Entry 1HDD (X-ray diffraction, 2.80 A resolution); this record covers chains B and C of the 4 polymer chains in the assembly.

== Chain B ==
Molecule: 21-nt DNA strand
Sequence (21 nucleotides; each row starts with the number of its first residue):
    22 ATTAGGTAAT TACATGGCAA A

== Chain C ==
Protein: Protein (ENGRAILED homeodomain)
Source organism: Drosophila melanogaster
Reference sequence: P02836 (HMEN_DROME); residues 0-59 here correspond to UniProt positions 453-512 (UniProt number = residue number + 453)
Amino-acid sequence (61 residues; row label = number of the first residue in the row; numbers below 1 keep their minus sign (Met-1 is residue -1)):
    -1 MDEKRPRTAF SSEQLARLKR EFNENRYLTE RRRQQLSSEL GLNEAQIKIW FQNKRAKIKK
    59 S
Unresolved in the structure: -1 to 2
Differences from the reference sequence: initiating methionine (-1)
Curated features (UniProtKB/Swiss-Prot):
  - DNA-binding region: Glu1 (Homeobox)

== Chain B / chain C interface ==
Pairs across the interface (13):
  DG26(B) with Arg31(C), salt bridge to the phosphate; Lys46(C), sugar contact
  DG27(B) with Tyr25(C), phosphate contact; Arg53(C), salt bridge to the phosphate
  DT28(B) with Tyr25(C), hydrogen bond to the phosphate; Gln50(C), base contact; Arg53(C), salt bridge to the phosphate; Lys57(C), salt bridge to the phosphate
  DA29(B) with Lys57(C), phosphate contact
  DT32(B) with Arg3(C), base contact
  DA33(B) with Arg3(C), hydrogen bond to the sugar
  DC34(B) with Arg3(C), hydrogen bond to the phosphate; Arg5(C), sugar contact
Other interface residues (no listed pair), chain B (8 interface residues in all): DA35

== Summary ==
The chain B/chain C interface involves 8 residues from each chain, with 3 hydrogen bonds and 4 salt bridges.
Among the polar pairs are DA33(B)-Arg3(C), DT28(B)-Tyr25(C) and DC34(B)-Arg3(C). Curated annotation (UniProt)
lists a DNA-binding region on chain C.
Chain B is a 21-nt DNA strand and chain C is Protein (ENGRAILED homeodomain) (Drosophila melanogaster); the
structure, Crystal structure of an engrailed homeodomain-DNA complex at 2.8 angstroms resolution: A framework
for understanding homeodomain-DNA ..., was determined by X-ray diffraction.
